Entry 8WOO (electron microscopy, 3.90 A resolution); this record covers chain A.

[Chain A]
Name: ABC transporter B family member 19
Source organism: Arabidopsis thaliana
Reference sequence: Q9LJX0 (AB19B_ARATH); residues 1-1252 here = UniProt positions 1-1252
Amino-acid sequence (1252 residues; row label = number of the first residue in the row):
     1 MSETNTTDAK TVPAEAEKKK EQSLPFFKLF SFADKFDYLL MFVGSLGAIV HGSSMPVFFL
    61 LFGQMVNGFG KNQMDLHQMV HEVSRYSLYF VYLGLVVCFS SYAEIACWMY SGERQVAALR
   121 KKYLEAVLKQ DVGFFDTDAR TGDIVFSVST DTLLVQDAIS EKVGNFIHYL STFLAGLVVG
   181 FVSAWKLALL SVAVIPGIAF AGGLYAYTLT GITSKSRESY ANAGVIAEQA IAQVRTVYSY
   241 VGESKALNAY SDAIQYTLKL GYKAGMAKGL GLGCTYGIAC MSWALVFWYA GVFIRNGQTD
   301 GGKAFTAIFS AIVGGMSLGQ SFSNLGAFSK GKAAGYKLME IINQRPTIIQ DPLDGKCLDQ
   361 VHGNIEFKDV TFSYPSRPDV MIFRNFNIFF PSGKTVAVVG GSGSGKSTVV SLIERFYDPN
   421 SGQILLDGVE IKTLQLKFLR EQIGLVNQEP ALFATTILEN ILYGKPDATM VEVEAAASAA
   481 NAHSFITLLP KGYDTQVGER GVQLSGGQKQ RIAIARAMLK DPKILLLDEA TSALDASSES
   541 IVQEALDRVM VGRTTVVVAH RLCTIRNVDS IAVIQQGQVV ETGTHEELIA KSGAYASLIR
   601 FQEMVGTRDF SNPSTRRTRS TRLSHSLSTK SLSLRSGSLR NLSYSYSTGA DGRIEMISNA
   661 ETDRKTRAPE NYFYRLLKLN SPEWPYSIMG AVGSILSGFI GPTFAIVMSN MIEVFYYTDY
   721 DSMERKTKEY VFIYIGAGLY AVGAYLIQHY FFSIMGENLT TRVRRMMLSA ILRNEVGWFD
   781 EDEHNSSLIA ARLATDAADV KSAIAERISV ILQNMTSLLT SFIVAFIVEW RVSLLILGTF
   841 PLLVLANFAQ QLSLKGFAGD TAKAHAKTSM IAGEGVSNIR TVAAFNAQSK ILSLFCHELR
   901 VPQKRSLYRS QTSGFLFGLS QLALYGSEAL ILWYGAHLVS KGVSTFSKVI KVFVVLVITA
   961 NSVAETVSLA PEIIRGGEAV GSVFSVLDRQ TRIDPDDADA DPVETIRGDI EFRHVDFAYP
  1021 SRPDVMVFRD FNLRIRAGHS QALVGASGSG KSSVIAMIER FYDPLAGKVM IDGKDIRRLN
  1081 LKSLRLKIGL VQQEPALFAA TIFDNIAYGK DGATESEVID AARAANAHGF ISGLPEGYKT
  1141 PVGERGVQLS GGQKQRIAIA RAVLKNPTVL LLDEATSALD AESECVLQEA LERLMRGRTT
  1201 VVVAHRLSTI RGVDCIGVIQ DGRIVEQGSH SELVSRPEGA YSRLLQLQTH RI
Disordered / not traced: 1-20, 606-619, 1252
Residues lining bound ligands:
  - AMP-PNP (ANP; phosphoaminophosphonic acid-adenylate ester), molecule 1: Asp136, Tyr374, Ser376, Gly401, Ser402, Gly403, Ser404, Gly405, Lys406, Ser407, Thr408, Tyr417, Glu529, His560
  - AMP-PNP (ANP), molecule 2: Asp780, Tyr1019, Ser1021, Arg1022, Gly1045, Gly1048, Ser1049, Gly1050, Lys1051, Ser1052, Ser1053, Tyr1062, Glu1174, Ala1175, Thr1176
  - Brassinolide (BLD): Phe58, Phe59, Tyr276, Trp283, Phe305, Phe309, Ile312, Val313, Phe704, Phe953, Val954, Val957, Ile958, Asn961
  - Mg2+ (MG), molecule 1: Ser407, Asp528, Glu529
  - Mg2+ (MG), molecule 2: Ser1052, Gln1093, Asp1173, Ala1175
Swiss-Prot annotation at these positions:
  - binding site (ATP): Asp136, Tyr374, Ser376, Gly405, Lys406, Ser407, Thr408, Glu529, Asp780, Tyr1019, Ser1021, Arg1022, Lys1051, Ser1052, Ser1053
  - binding site (brassinolide): Tyr276, Trp283
  - glycosylation (N-linked (GlcNAc...) asparagine): Asn5, Asn641, Asn758, Asn785, Asn814
  - mutagenesis: Phe59 (F59A: Impaired brassinosteroid exporter activity, but normal ATPase activity and slightly reduced activity stimulation by brassinolide), Phe62 (F62A: Strongly reduced ATPase activity and lost activity stimulation by brassinolide), Tyr276 (Y276A: Impaired brassinosteroid exporter activity, but normal ATPase activity and slightly reduced activity stimulation by brassinolide), Trp283 (W283A: Strongly reduced ATPase activity and lost activity stimulation by brassinolide), Phe309 (F309A: Increased ATPase activity and enhanced activity stimulation by brassinolide, but reduced brassinosteroid exporter activity), Ile312 (I312A: Strongly reduced ATPase activity and reduced activity stimulation by brassinolide), Met316 (M316A: Strongly reduced ATPase activity and reduced activity stimulation by brassinolide), Glu529 (E529Q: Lost ATPase activity and reduced brassinosteroid export; when associated with Q-1174), Phe704 (F704A: Impaired brassinosteroid exporter activity, reduced brassinosteroid exporter activity, but normal ATPase activity and normal activity stimulation by brassinolide), Phe953 (F953A: Strongly reduced ATPase activity and lost activity stimulation by brassinolide), Val957 (V957A: Normal ATPase activity and activity stimulation by brassinolide), Ile958 (I958A: Strongly reduced ATPase activity and lost activity stimulation by brassinolide), 1 further mutagenesis entry in UniProt

[Overview]
Ligands of chain A: Mg2+, AMP-PNP and Brassinolide. UniProt lists 15 ATP-binding residues,
brassinolide-binding residues Tyr276 and Trp283 and 13 mutagenesis sites.
Chain A is ABC transporter B family member 19 (Arabidopsis thaliana); the structure, Structure of the
wild-type Arabidopsis ABCB19 in the brassinolide and AMP-PNP bound state, was determined by electron
microscopy (same publication as 8WOI, 8WOM and 8WP0).
